2RCF - chains A and B of the 5 polymer chains in the assembly; structure by X-ray diffraction, 2.15 A resolution.

== Chain A (and B) ==
Molecule: Unidentified carboxysome polypeptide
From: Halothiobacillus neapolitanus
Notes: chain B of this document is another copy of the same molecule, construct and numbering; everything in this record applies to it too
UniProt: O85043 (O85043_THINE); residues 1-83 here = UniProt positions 1-83
Sequence (91 residues; row label = number of the first residue in the row):
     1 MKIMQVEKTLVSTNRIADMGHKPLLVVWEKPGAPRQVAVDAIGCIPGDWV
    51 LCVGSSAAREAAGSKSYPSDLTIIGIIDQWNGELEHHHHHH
Disordered / not traced: 83-91 (chain B: 82-91)
Construct notes: expression tag (84-91)

== Chain A / chain B interface ==
Contacting residue pairs - 41 pairs, chain A then chain B:
  M1(A) - L24(B)  hydrophobic
  M1(A) - Q36(B)
  M1(A) - V37(B)  hydrogen bond (backbone-backbone)
  M1(A) - V39(B)
  M1(A) - S69(B)
  M1(A) - D70(B)  hydrogen bond (backbone-side chain)
  M1(A) - L71(B)
  K2(A) - Q36(B)
  I3(A) - V37(B)  hydrophobic
  A41(A) - I16(B)
  I42(A) - N14(B)
  I42(A) - R15(B)
  I42(A) - I16(B)
  L51(A) - L24(B)  hydrophobic
  L51(A) - V37(B)  hydrophobic
  V53(A) - S69(B)
  V53(A) - D70(B)
  G54(A) - D70(B)  hydrogen bond (backbone-side chain)
  S55(A) - S55(B)
  S55(A) - S56(B)
  S56(A) - R59(B)
  A57(A) - R59(B)
  A57(A) - P68(B)  hydrophobic
  A57(A) - S69(B)
  E60(A) - R59(B)  salt bridge
  E60(A) - S66(B)  hydrogen bond
  K65(A) - S66(B)
  I74(A) - R15(B)
  I74(A) - I16(B)  hydrogen bond (backbone-backbone)
  I74(A) - M19(B)  hydrophobic
  I74(A) - P68(B)
  G75(A) - S12(B)
  G75(A) - N14(B)
  G75(A) - R15(B)
  I76(A) - S12(B)  hydrogen bond (backbone-side chain)
  I76(A) - N14(B)  hydrogen bond (backbone-backbone)
  I77(A) - L10(B)  hydrophobic
  I77(A) - V11(B)
  D78(A) - V11(B)  hydrogen bond (backbone-backbone)
  D78(A) - T13(B)  hydrogen bond
  N81(A) - V11(B)
Other interface residues (no listed pair), chain A (22 interface residues in all): E29, A61, G82
Other interface residues (no listed pair), chain B (23 interface residues in all): R35, A38, Y67

== In short ==
Chain A and chain B form an interface of 22 and 23 residues respectively, with 9 hydrogen bonds and 1 salt
bridge. Polar contacts include E60(A)-R59(B), M1(A)-D70(B) and G54(A)-D70(B).
Chain A and chain B are both Unidentified carboxysome polypeptide (Halothiobacillus neapolitanus); the
structure, Carboxysome Shell protein, OrfA from H. Neapolitanus, was determined by X-ray diffraction together
with 2QW7 and 3BN4 from the same study.
